2YNI - chains A and B; structure by X-ray diffraction, 2.49 A resolution.

Chain A:
Molecule: Reverse transcriptase/ribonuclease H
Organism: HIV-1 M\:B_HXB2R
Notes: EC 2.7.7.49, 2.7.7.7, 3.1.26.13, 3.1.13.2
UniProt: P04585 (POL_HV1H2); residues 1-560 here correspond to UniProt positions 588-1147 (UniProt number = residue number + 587)
Chain sequence (563 residues; each row starts with the number of its first residue; numbers below 1 keep their minus sign (Met-2 is residue -2)):
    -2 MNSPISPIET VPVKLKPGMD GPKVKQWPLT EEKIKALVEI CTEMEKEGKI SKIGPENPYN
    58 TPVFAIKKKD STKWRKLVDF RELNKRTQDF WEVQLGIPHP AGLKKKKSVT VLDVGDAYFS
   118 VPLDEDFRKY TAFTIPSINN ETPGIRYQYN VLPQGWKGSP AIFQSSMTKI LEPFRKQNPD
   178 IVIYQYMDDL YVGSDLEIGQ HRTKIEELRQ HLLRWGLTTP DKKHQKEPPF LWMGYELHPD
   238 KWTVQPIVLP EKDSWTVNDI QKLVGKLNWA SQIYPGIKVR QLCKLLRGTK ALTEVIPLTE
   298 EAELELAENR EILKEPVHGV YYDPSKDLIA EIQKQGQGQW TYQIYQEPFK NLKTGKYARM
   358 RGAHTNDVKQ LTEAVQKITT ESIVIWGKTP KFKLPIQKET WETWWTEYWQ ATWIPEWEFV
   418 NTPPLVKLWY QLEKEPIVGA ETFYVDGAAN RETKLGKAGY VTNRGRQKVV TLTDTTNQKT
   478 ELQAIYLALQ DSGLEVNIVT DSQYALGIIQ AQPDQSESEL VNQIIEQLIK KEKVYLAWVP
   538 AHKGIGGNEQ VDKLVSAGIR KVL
Disordered / not traced: -2, 559-560
Construct notes: expression tag (-2 to 0)
UniProt features mapped onto this chain:
  - region: Phe227 to His235 (RT 'primer grip')
  - motif: Trp398 to Trp414 (Tryptophan repeat motif)
  - binding site (Mg(2+)): Asp110, Asp185, Asp186, Asp443, Glu478, Asp498, Asp549
  - site: Trp401 (Essential for RT p66/p51 heterodimerization), Trp414 (Essential for RT p66/p51 heterodimerization), Phe440, Tyr441 (Cleavage), Leu560 (Cleavage)
Ion coordination: Mg2+: Asp443, Asp498
Ligand contacts:
  - CXD (4-chloranyl-N-[[4-chloranyl-3-(3-chloranyl-5-cyano-phenoxy)-2-fluoranyl-phenyl]methyl]-1H-imidazole-5-carboxamide): Pro95, Leu100, Lys101, Lys102, Lys103, Lys104, Ser105, Val106, Val108, Val179, Tyr181, Tyr188, Val189, Gly190, Pro225, Phe227, Trp229, Leu234, His235, Pro236, Tyr318
  - d(-)-tartaric acid (TAR): Ile434, Val435, Gly436, Ala437, Glu438, Asn460, Arg461

Chain B:
Molecule: P51 RT
Organism: HIV-1 M\:B_HXB2R
UniProt: P04585 (POL_HV1H2); residues 1-428 here correspond to UniProt positions 588-1015 (UniProt number = residue number + 587)
Chain sequence (447 residues; row label = number of the first residue in the row; numbers below 1 keep their minus sign (Met-18 is residue -18)):
   -18 MAGHHHHHHG SAENLYFQGP ISPIETVPVK LKPGMDGPKV KQWPLTEEKI KALVEICTEM
    42 EKEGKISKIG PENPYNTPVF AIKKKDSTKW RKLVDFRELN KRTQDFWEVQ LGIPHPAGLK
   102 KKKSVTVLDV GDAYFSVPLD EDFRKYTAFT IPSINNETPG IRYQYNVLPQ GWKGSPAIFQ
   162 SSMTKILEPF RKQNPDIVIY QYMDDLYVGS DLEIGQHRTK IEELRQHLLR WGLTTPDKKH
   222 QKEPPFLWMG YELHPDKWTV QPIVLPEKDS WTVNDIQKLV GKLNWASQIY PGIKVRQLCK
   282 LLRGTKALTE VIPLTEEAEL ELAENREILK EPVHGVYYDP SKDLIAEIQK QGQGQWTYQI
   342 YQEPFKNLKT GKYARMRGAH TNDVKQLTEA VQKITTESIV IWGKTPKFKL PIQKETWETW
   402 WTEYWQATWI PEWEFVNTPP LVKLWYQ
Disordered / not traced: -18 to 4, 66-67, 216-228, 357-361
Construct notes: expression tag (-18 to 0)
UniProt features mapped onto this chain:
  - region: Phe227 to His235 (RT 'primer grip')
  - motif: Trp398 to Trp414 (Tryptophan repeat motif)
  - binding site (Mg(2+)): Asp110, Asp185, Asp186
  - site (Essential for RT p66/p51 heterodimerization): Trp401, Trp414

How chain A and chain B interact:
Pairs across the interface (117; chain A residue first):
  Val8(A) - Glu53(B)
  Pro9(A) - Glu53(B)
  Gln85(A) - Glu53(B)  hydrogen bond (side chain-backbone)
  Asp86(A) - Lys20(B)  salt bridge
  Asp86(A) - Pro55(B)
  Phe87(A) - Pro52(B)
  Phe87(A) - Pro55(B)
  Trp88(A) - Pro52(B)  hydrogen bond (backbone-backbone)
  Trp88(A) - Asn54(B)
  Trp88(A) - Pro55(B)
  Trp88(A) - Asn57(B)
  Trp88(A) - Thr131(B)
  Trp88(A) - Arg143(B)
  Gln91(A) - Asn137(B)
  Gln91(A) - Thr139(B)
  Gln91(A) - Pro140(B)
  Leu92(A) - Gln23(B)
  Leu92(A) - Asn137(B)
  Gly93(A) - Asn137(B)
  Ile94(A) - Asn137(B)
  Pro95(A) - Asn136(B)
  Pro95(A) - Asn137(B)
  His96(A) - Asn136(B)  hydrogen bond (backbone-side chain)
  Gly99(A) - Asn136(B)
  Leu100(A) - Asn136(B)
  Ala158(A) - Pro52(B)  hydrophobic
  Gln161(A) - Pro140(B)
  Ser162(A) - Pro52(B)
  Thr165(A) - Pro140(B)
  Arg172(A) - Thr139(B)
  Tyr181(A) - Glu138(B)
  Gln182(A) - Glu138(B)
  Gln182(A) - Pro140(B)
  Arg358(A) - Gln394(B)  hydrogen bond
  Arg358(A) - Glu396(B)  salt bridge
  Glu370(A) - Gln394(B)
  Gln373(A) - Gln394(B)
  Gln373(A) - Glu396(B)
  Gln373(A) - Thr397(B)  hydrogen bond
  Gln373(A) - Thr400(B)  hydrogen bond
  Gln373(A) - Trp401(B)
  Thr376(A) - Trp401(B)
  Ile380(A) - Pro25(B)  hydrophobic
  Ile380(A) - Leu26(B)
  Ile380(A) - Thr27(B)
  Val381(A) - Pro25(B)  hydrophobic
  Val381(A) - Asn136(B)  hydrogen bond (backbone-backbone)
  Ile382(A) - Ile135(B)
  Ile382(A) - Asn136(B)
  Trp383(A) - Ile135(B)
  Gly384(A) - Thr27(B)
  Gly384(A) - Glu28(B)  hydrogen bond (backbone-backbone)
  Gly384(A) - Ile135(B)
  Thr386(A) - Trp401(B)
  Trp402(A) - Lys331(B)  hydrogen bond (backbone-side chain)
  Trp402(A) - Asp364(B)
  Tyr405(A) - Lys331(B)  hydrogen bond (backbone-side chain)
  Trp406(A) - Lys331(B)
  Trp406(A) - Asn418(B)
  Trp406(A) - Thr419(B)
  Trp406(A) - Pro420(B)
  Gln407(A) - Lys331(B)  hydrogen bond (backbone-side chain)
  Gln407(A) - Asp364(B)
  Gln407(A) - Pro392(B)
  Gln407(A) - Ile393(B)
  Gln407(A) - Val417(B)  hydrogen bond (side chain-backbone)
  Gln407(A) - Asn418(B)
  Gln407(A) - Thr419(B)
  Ala408(A) - Asp364(B)
  Ala408(A) - Pro392(B)  hydrogen bond (backbone-backbone)
  Ala408(A) - Ile393(B)
  Thr409(A) - Asp364(B)  hydrogen bond (backbone-side chain)
  Trp410(A) - Asn363(B)
  Trp410(A) - Val365(B)  hydrophobic
  Pro412(A) - Trp401(B)  hydrophobic
  Pro433(A) - Asn255(B)
  Pro433(A) - Thr290(B)
  Ile434(A) - Thr290(B)
  Val435(A) - Thr290(B)
  Thr439(A) - Ala288(B)
  Thr439(A) - Leu289(B)  hydrogen bond (side chain-backbone)
  Tyr441(A) - Val254(B)
  Tyr441(A) - Gln258(B)  hydrogen bond
  Tyr441(A) - Thr286(B)
  Tyr441(A) - Lys287(B)  hydrogen bond (side chain-backbone)
  Val458(A) - Thr286(B)
  Thr459(A) - Thr286(B)
  Asn460(A) - Thr286(B)
  Asn460(A) - Lys287(B)
  Asn460(A) - Ala288(B)
  Asn494(A) - Leu289(B)
  Val496(A) - Leu289(B)  hydrophobic
  Gln500(A) - Pro421(B)
  Gln500(A) - Trp426(B)
  Leu503(A) - Pro421(B)  hydrophobic
  Leu503(A) - Leu422(B)  hydrophobic
  Gln507(A) - Pro421(B)
  Tyr532(A) - Asn255(B)  hydrogen bond
  Tyr532(A) - Lys259(B)  hydrogen bond
  Tyr532(A) - Leu289(B)  hydrophobic
  Ala534(A) - Lys259(B)
  Trp535(A) - Leu422(B)  hydrophobic
  Trp535(A) - Trp426(B)  hydrophobic
  Val536(A) - Gln258(B)
  Pro537(A) - Gly262(B)
  Pro537(A) - Asn265(B)
  Lys540(A) - Asn265(B)
  Lys540(A) - Cys280(B)
  Gly541(A) - Arg284(B)  hydrogen bond (backbone-side chain)
  Gly543(A) - Leu283(B)
  Gly543(A) - Arg284(B)
  Gly543(A) - Gly285(B)
  Gly544(A) - Gly285(B)  hydrogen bond (backbone-backbone)
  Gly544(A) - Thr286(B)
  Glu546(A) - Arg284(B)  salt bridge
  Gln547(A) - Gly285(B)  hydrogen bond (side chain-backbone)
  Gln547(A) - Thr286(B)
Other interface residues (no listed pair), chain A (71 interface residues in all): Ile159, Val179, Ile180, Thr377, Thr403, Glu404, Glu432, Ile542
Other interface residues (no listed pair), chain B (59 interface residues in all): Tyr56, Val261, Gly333, Trp337, Leu368, Tyr405, Lys424

Summary:
71 residues of chain A face 59 of chain B across their interface; the contacts include 22 hydrogen bonds and 3
salt bridges. Among the polar pairs are Asp86(A)-Lys20(B), Arg358(A)-Glu396(B) and Glu546(A)-Arg284(B).
Ligands of chain A: d(-)-tartaric acid and compound CXD.
Chain A is Reverse transcriptase/ribonuclease H and chain B is P51 RT, both from HIV-1 M\:B_HXB2R; the
structure, HIV-1 Reverse Transcriptase in complex with inhibitor GSK952, was determined by X-ray diffraction,
deposited together with 2YNF, 2YNG and 2YNH.
